Entry 4ZZ6 (X-ray diffraction, 2.00 A resolution); this record covers chain A.

# Chain A
Molecule: Ribosome inactivating protein
Source organism: Momordica balsamina
Notes: EC 3.2.2.22
UniProtKB: D9J2T9 (D9J2T9_MOMBA); residues 1-246 here = UniProt positions 1-246
Chain sequence (246 residues; numbered 1 to 246; the number before each row is that of its first residue):
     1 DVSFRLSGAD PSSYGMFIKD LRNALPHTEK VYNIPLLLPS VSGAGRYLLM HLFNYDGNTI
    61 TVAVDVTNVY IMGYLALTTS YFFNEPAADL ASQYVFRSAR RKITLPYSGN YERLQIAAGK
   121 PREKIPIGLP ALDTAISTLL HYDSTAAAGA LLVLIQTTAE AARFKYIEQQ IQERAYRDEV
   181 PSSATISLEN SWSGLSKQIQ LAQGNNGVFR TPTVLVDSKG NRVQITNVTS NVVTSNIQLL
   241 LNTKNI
Covalent attachments: N-acetylglucosamine (NAG) linked to N227
Small-molecule neighbours: CTP (cytidine-5'-triphosphate): V69, Y70, I71, M72, F83, E85, G109, N110, Y111, E112, R113, Q115, R122, I155, E160, R163, N190, W192

# In short
Bound to chain A: CTP. Covalently linked N-acetylglucosamine: at N227.
Chain A is Ribosome inactivating protein (Momordica balsamina); the structure, Structure of the complex of
type 1 ribosome inactivating protein from Momordica balsamina with a nucleotide ..., was determined by X-ray
diffraction together with 5CSO, 5CST, 4ZT8 and 4ZU0 from the same study.
